Entry 8ABG (electron microscopy, 2.30 A resolution); this record covers chains A and B of the 20 polymer chains in the assembly.

== Chain A ==
Protein: YALI0A14806p
Source organism: Yarrowia lipolytica
Reference sequence: Q6CGY9 (Q6CGY9_YARLI); residues 1-474 here = UniProt positions 1-474
Chain sequence (474 residues; numbered 1 to 474; the number before each row is that of its first residue):
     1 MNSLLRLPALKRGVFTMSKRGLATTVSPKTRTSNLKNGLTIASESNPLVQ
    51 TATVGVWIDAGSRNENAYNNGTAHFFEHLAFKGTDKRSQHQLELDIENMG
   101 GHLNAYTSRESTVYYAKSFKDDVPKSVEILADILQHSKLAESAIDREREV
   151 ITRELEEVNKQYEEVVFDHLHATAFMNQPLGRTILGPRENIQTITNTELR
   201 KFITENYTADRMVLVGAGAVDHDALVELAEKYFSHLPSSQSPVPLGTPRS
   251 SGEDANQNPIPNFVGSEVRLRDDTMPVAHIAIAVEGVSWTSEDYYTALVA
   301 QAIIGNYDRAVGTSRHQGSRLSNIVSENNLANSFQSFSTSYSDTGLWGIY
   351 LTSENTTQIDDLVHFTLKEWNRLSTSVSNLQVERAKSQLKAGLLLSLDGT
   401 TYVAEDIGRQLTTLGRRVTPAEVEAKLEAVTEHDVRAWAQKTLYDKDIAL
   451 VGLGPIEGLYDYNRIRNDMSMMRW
Disordered / not traced: 1-25, 249-259
Ligand contacts:
  - 1,2-diacyl-sn-glycero-3-phosphocholine (PC1): D445, S470, M472
  - 1,2-dimyristoyl-sn-glycero-3-phosphate (XP4): R372, S376, R473

== Chain B ==
Protein: Cytochrome b-c1 complex subunit 2, mitochondrial
Source organism: Yarrowia lipolytica
Reference sequence: Q6C2E3 (QCR2_YARLI); residues 1-417 here = UniProt positions 1-417
Chain sequence (417 residues; row label = number of the first residue in the row):
     1 MTRGVPRLAVAARHFSTAEAAGVKVAAQDGQSPISDLSVVLRGGSRYATV
    51 PGVSHILEKFAFQNTVPKSALRFVRELELFGGKLYTHTTREHIVLRTQFL
   101 KQDLPYFVDAFANVLKETKFQQFELTERVAPVAELDLLKRESDPAFTALE
   151 AAHEVAFRTGLGNSVYAQGYSPVTLEDVKEFARQVYAKQNVAVVGNNVVP
   201 ADLQQLVGTAFADLQEGSKVTQAGTTTLHGGEARVRTSTGNALTIALPIA
   251 EPKPVYHALASFLGGPASMPWSVGASPLAQATVGTHTSVKATYHNYGDAG
   301 LFAITIKGDSPAEISQVAHKAVQALKDTGAEVTEEQAARAYAKSKFAAAE
   351 AFENPDSSASVIGMELLSGVSRIAPENVQKFTPAELSEAAAQLSASAKPV
   401 VAAVGQVHALPFADELF
Disordered / not traced: 1-14, 417

== Chain A / chain B interface ==
Residue-residue contacts - 79 pairs, chain A then chain B:
  V26(A) - Q31(B)
  S27(A) - Q31(B)
  P28(A) - Q31(B)
  L48(A) - Q28(B)
  L48(A) - D29(B)
  V49(A) - E353(B)
  Q50(A) - E353(B)  hydrogen bond (backbone-side chain)
  Q50(A) - P375(B)
  Q50(A) - E376(B)
  T51(A) - F346(B)
  T51(A) - A349(B)
  T51(A) - E353(B)  hydrogen bond
  E77(A) - W271(B)  hydrogen bond
  H78(A) - W271(B)
  F81(A) - M269(B)
  F81(A) - P270(B)
  K82(A) - W271(B)  hydrogen bond (side chain-backbone)
  E93(A) - M269(B)
  E93(A) - S272(B)
  E93(A) - V273(B)
  E93(A) - G274(B)
  L94(A) - E335(B)
  I96(A) - S268(B)
  I96(A) - M269(B)  hydrophobic
  E97(A) - S268(B)  hydrogen bond
  E97(A) - A275(B)  hydrogen bond (side chain-backbone)
  E97(A) - S276(B)
  E97(A) - R339(B)
  E97(A) - K343(B)  salt bridge
  N98(A) - E335(B)  hydrogen bond
  N98(A) - R339(B)
  N98(A) - A342(B)
  M99(A) - A342(B)
  G100(A) - A342(B)
  G100(A) - K343(B)
  G100(A) - F346(B)
  G101(A) - S268(B)
  G101(A) - F346(B)
  H102(A) - S268(B)
  H102(A) - F346(B)
  L103(A) - S268(B)  hydrogen bond (backbone-backbone)
  L103(A) - M269(B)
  L103(A) - P270(B)
  N104(A) - P270(B)
  A105(A) - P270(B)
  K117(A) - F346(B)
  S118(A) - F346(B)
  F119(A) - K345(B)
  F119(A) - A349(B)  hydrophobic
  R153(A) - H286(B)
  E154(A) - W271(B)
  R309(A) - L135(B)
  A310(A) - L135(B)  hydrophobic
  T313(A) - V74(B)
  R315(A) - E127(B)
  R315(A) - R128(B)
  H316(A) - A70(B)
  H316(A) - L71(B)
  H316(A) - V74(B)
  H316(A) - R75(B)  hydrogen bond (backbone-side chain)
  H316(A) - R128(B)
  Q317(A) - R75(B)  hydrogen bond (backbone-side chain)
  Q317(A) - E78(B)
  G318(A) - R75(B)
  G318(A) - E78(B)  hydrogen bond (backbone-side chain)
  N323(A) - R75(B)
  R384(A) - L79(B)
  S387(A) - L79(B)
  Q388(A) - E78(B)
  K390(A) - L100(B)
  A391(A) - F80(B)
  A391(A) - G81(B)
  L394(A) - I34(B)
  L395(A) - I34(B)  hydrophobic
  L395(A) - G81(B)
  L395(A) - K83(B)
  L395(A) - Q98(B)
  L395(A) - F99(B)
  D398(A) - Q98(B)
Other interface residues (no listed pair), chain A (49 interface residues in all): H74, Q89, H90, L92, G312
Other interface residues (no listed pair), chain B (47 interface residues in all): G30, S32, P33, L84, V132, P266, Q280, E350

== Summary ==
The interface between chain A and chain B involves 49 residues on one side and 47 on the other, with 11
hydrogen bonds and 1 salt bridge. Polar contacts include E97(A)-K343(B), Q50(A)-E353(B) and T51(A)-E353(B).
Chain A binds 1,2-dimyristoyl-sn-glycero-3-phosphate and 1,2-diacyl-sn-glycero-3-phosphocholine.
Chain A is YALI0A14806p and chain B is Cytochrome b-c1 complex subunit 2, mitochondrial, both from Yarrowia
lipolytica; the structure, Complex III2 from Yarrowia lipolytica, oxidised with ferricyanide, c-position, was
determined by electron microscopy, deposited together with 8AB6, 8AB7, 8AB8, 8AB9, 8ABA, 8ABB and 11 further
entries.
